Entry 1NKM (X-ray diffraction, 2.70 A resolution); this record covers chains A and B.

Chain A:
Molecule: Assemblin
From: Human herpesvirus 5
Notes: EC 3.4.21.97
UniProt: P16753 (VP40_HCMVA); residues 1-256 here = UniProt positions 1-256
Sequence (256 residues; each row starts with the number of its first residue):
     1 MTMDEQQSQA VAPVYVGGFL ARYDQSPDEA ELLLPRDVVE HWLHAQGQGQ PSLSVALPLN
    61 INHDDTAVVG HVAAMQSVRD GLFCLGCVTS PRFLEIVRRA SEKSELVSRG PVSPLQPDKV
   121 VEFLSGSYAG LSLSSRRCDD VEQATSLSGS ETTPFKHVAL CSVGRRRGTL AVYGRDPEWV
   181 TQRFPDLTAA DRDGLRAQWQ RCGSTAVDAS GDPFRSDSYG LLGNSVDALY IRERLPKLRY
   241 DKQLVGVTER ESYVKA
Not modelled in the structure: 1-3, 47-55, 138-151, 201-210
Construct notes: engineered mutation Gln-143 (Ala in P16753)
Glycans and other covalent adducts: bilc 408 (0FP) linked to Ser-132
Ligand contacts: bilc 408 (0FP; N-(6-aminohexanoyl)-3-methyl-L-valyl-3-methyl-L-valyl-N~1~-[(2S,3S)-3-hydroxy-4-oxo-4-{[(1R)-1-phenylpropyl]amino}butan-2-yl]-N~4~,N~4~-dimethyl-L-aspartamide): Glu-31, Leu-32, Asn-62, His-63, Leu-131, Leu-133, Ser-134, Ser-135, Arg-136, Lys-156, Cys-161, Val-163, Gly-164, Arg-165, Arg-166, Ile-231
UniProt features mapped onto this chain:
  - active site (Charge relay system): His-63, Ser-132, His-157
  - site (Cleavage): Ala-209, Ser-210, Ala-256
  - mutagenesis: Ser-134 (S134A: Almost complete loss of protease catalytic activity), His-157 (H157A/Q: 22-fold loss of protease catalytic activity; H157E: 12-fold loss of protease catalytic activity), Ser-225 (S225Y: 150-fold reduced catalytic efficiency), Asp-227 (D227N: 1300-fold reduced catalytic efficiency), Leu-229 (L229R: 1800-fold reduced catalytic efficiency)

Chain B:
Molecule: Assemblin
From: Human herpesvirus 5
Notes: EC 3.4.21.97
UniProt: P16753 (VP40_HCMVA); residues 301-556 here correspond to UniProt positions 1-256 (UniProt number = residue number - 300)
Sequence (256 residues; each row starts with the number of its first residue):
   301 MTMDEQQSQA VAPVYVGGFL ARYDQSPDEA ELLLPRDVVE HWLHAQGQGQ PSLSVALPLN
   361 INHDDTAVVG HVAAMQSVRD GLFCLGCVTS PRFLEIVRRA SEKSELVSRG PVSPLQPDKV
   421 VEFLSGSYAG LSLSSRRCDD VEQATSLSGS ETTPFKHVAL CSVGRRRGTL AVYGRDPEWV
   481 TQRFPDLTAA DRDGLRAQWQ RCGSTAVDAS GDPFRSDSYG LLGNSVDALY IRERLPKLRY
   541 DKQLVGVTER ESYVKA
Not modelled in the structure: 301-303, 347-352, 435-452, 501-509
Construct notes: engineered mutation Gln-443 (Ala143 in P16753)
UniProt features mapped onto this chain:
  - active site (Charge relay system): His-363, Ser-432, His-457
  - site (Cleavage): Ala-509, Ser-510, Ala-556

How chain A and chain B interact:
Residue-residue contacts (60; chain A residue first):
  Asp-64(A) / Lys-403(B)  salt bridge
  Ile-96(A) / Tyr-519(B)  hydrophobic
  Ile-96(A) / Leu-522(B)  hydrophobic
  Arg-99(A) / Tyr-519(B)
  Ala-100(A) / Tyr-519(B)
  Ala-100(A) / Leu-522(B)  hydrophobic
  Ala-100(A) / Gly-523(B)
  Lys-103(A) / Ser-516(B)  hydrogen bond
  Lys-103(A) / Gly-523(B)
  Lys-103(A) / Asn-524(B)
  Ser-104(A) / Gly-523(B)
  Ser-104(A) / Val-526(B)
  Ser-104(A) / Asp-527(B)  hydrogen bond
  Glu-105(A) / Asp-527(B)  hydrogen bond (backbone-side chain)
  Leu-106(A) / Asp-527(B)  hydrogen bond (backbone-side chain)
  Leu-106(A) / Tyr-530(B)  hydrophobic
  Phe-123(A) / Val-526(B)  hydrophobic
  Ser-125(A) / Tyr-530(B)
  Gly-126(A) / Tyr-530(B)  hydrogen bond (backbone-side chain)
  Ser-127(A) / Val-526(B)
  Ser-218(A) / Ser-518(B)  hydrogen bond
  Ser-218(A) / Tyr-519(B)
  Tyr-219(A) / Ile-396(B)  hydrophobic
  Tyr-219(A) / Arg-399(B)
  Tyr-219(A) / Ala-400(B)
  Tyr-219(A) / Ser-518(B)
  Gly-220(A) / Lys-403(B)
  Leu-222(A) / Ile-396(B)  hydrophobic
  Leu-222(A) / Ala-400(B)  hydrophobic
  Leu-222(A) / Phe-423(B)  hydrophobic
  Gly-223(A) / Ala-400(B)
  Gly-223(A) / Lys-403(B)
  Gly-223(A) / Ser-404(B)
  Gly-223(A) / Phe-423(B)
  Asn-224(A) / Lys-403(B)  hydrogen bond (backbone-backbone)
  Ser-225(A) / Ser-525(B)  hydrogen bond
  Val-226(A) / Ser-404(B)
  Val-226(A) / Phe-423(B)  hydrophobic
  Val-226(A) / Ser-427(B)
  Asp-227(A) / Ser-404(B)  hydrogen bond
  Asp-227(A) / Glu-405(B)  hydrogen bond (side chain-backbone)
  Asp-227(A) / Leu-406(B)  hydrogen bond (side chain-backbone)
  Leu-229(A) / Ala-528(B)  hydrophobic
  Leu-229(A) / Leu-529(B)  hydrophobic
  Leu-229(A) / Arg-534(B)  hydrogen bond (backbone-side chain)
  Leu-229(A) / Leu-535(B)
  Tyr-230(A) / Leu-406(B)  hydrophobic
  Tyr-230(A) / Ser-425(B)
  Tyr-230(A) / Gly-426(B)  hydrogen bond (side chain-backbone)
  Tyr-230(A) / Leu-535(B)  hydrophobic
  Tyr-230(A) / Lys-555(B)
  Ile-231(A) / Leu-535(B)
  Arg-232(A) / Arg-539(B)
  Arg-234(A) / Leu-529(B)  hydrogen bond (side chain-backbone)
  Arg-234(A) / Tyr-530(B)
  Leu-235(A) / Leu-529(B)
  Leu-235(A) / Tyr-530(B)  hydrophobic
  Arg-239(A) / Arg-532(B)
  Lys-255(A) / Tyr-530(B)
  Ala-256(A) / Tyr-530(B)
Other interface residues (no listed pair), chain A (34 interface residues in all): Val-107, Ala-129, Leu-221, Ala-228
Other interface residues (no listed pair), chain B (35 interface residues in all): Val-407, Ala-429, Asp-517, Gly-520, Leu-521, Ile-531, Ala-556

In short:
The interface between chain A and chain B involves 34 residues on one side and 35 on the other, with 14
hydrogen bonds and 1 salt bridge. Polar pairs include Asp-64(A)/Lys-403(B), Lys-103(A)/Ser-516(B) and
Ser-104(A)/Asp-527(B). Bilc 408 is covalently linked to Ser-132(A).
Both chains are Assemblin (Human herpesvirus 5). Entry 1NKM (Complex structure of HCMV Protease and a
peptidomimetic inhibitor) was determined by X-ray diffraction, deposited together with 1NJT, 1NJU and 1NKK.
